2ZT9 - chains F and H of the 8 polymer chains in the assembly; structure by X-ray diffraction, 3.00 A resolution.

# Chain F
Protein: Cytochrome b6-f complex subunit 7
Source organism: Nostoc sp. PCC 7120
Reference sequence: P0A3Y1 (PETM_ANASP); residue numbers follow UniProt; this construct covers 1-34
Sequence (34 residues; each row starts with the number of its first residue):
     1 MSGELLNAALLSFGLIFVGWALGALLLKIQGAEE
Unresolved in the structure: 33-34
Small-molecule neighbours:
  - beta-carotene (BCR): Ile16, Phe17, Trp20
  - dioleoyl-phosphatidylcholine (OPC; (7R,17E)-4-hydroxy-N,N,N,7-tetramethyl-7-[(8E)-octadec-8-enoyloxy]-10-oxo-3,5,9-trioxa-4-phosphaheptacos-17-en-1-aminium 4-oxide): Glu4, Ala8, Leu11, Ser12, Leu15, Val18

# Chain H
Protein: Cytochrome b6-f complex subunit 8
Source organism: Nostoc sp. PCC 7120
Reference sequence: P61048 (PETN_ANASP); residue numbers follow UniProt; this construct covers 1-29
Sequence (29 residues; numbered 1 to 29; the number before each row is that of its first residue):
     1 MAILTLGWVSLLVVFTWSIAMVVWGRNGL
Small-molecule neighbours:
  - beta-carotene (BCR): Phe15, Ser18, Ile19, Val22
  - dioleoyl-phosphatidylcholine (OPC; (7R,17E)-4-hydroxy-N,N,N,7-tetramethyl-7-[(8E)-octadec-8-enoyloxy]-10-oxo-3,5,9-trioxa-4-phosphaheptacos-17-en-1-aminium 4-oxide): Met1, Leu4, Thr5, Trp8, Leu11, Leu12, Phe15

# How chain F and chain H interact
Pairs across the interface (19):
  Ser12(F) - Phe15(H)
  Leu15(F) - Leu12(H)  hydrophobic
  Leu15(F) - Phe15(H)  hydrophobic
  Leu15(F) - Thr16(H)
  Ile16(F) - Ile19(H)  hydrophobic
  Val18(F) - Thr16(H)
  Gly19(F) - Thr16(H)
  Gly19(F) - Ile19(H)
  Gly19(F) - Ala20(H)
  Trp20(F) - Ile19(H)
  Trp20(F) - Leu29(H)
  Gly23(F) - Ala20(H)
  Gly23(F) - Val23(H)
  Ala24(F) - Val23(H)
  Leu26(F) - Trp24(H)
  Leu27(F) - Val23(H)
  Leu27(F) - Trp24(H)
  Leu27(F) - Asn27(H)
  Leu27(F) - Gly28(H)
Interface residues without a listed pair, chain F (13 interface residues in all): Leu11, Leu22, Gln30
Interface residues without a listed pair, chain H (11 interface residues in all): Trp17

# Summary
13 residues of chain F and 11 residues of chain H are in contact. Beta-carotene and
dioleoyl-phosphatidylcholine are bound between chain F and chain H.
Chain F is Cytochrome b6-f complex subunit 7 and chain H is Cytochrome b6-f complex subunit 8, both from
Nostoc sp. PCC 7120; the structure, Crystal Structure of the Cytochrome b6f Complex from Nostoc sp. PCC 7120,
was determined by X-ray diffraction.
